8DAR - chains B and G of the 8 polymer chains in the assembly; structure by electron microscopy, 3.00 A resolution.

== Chain B ==
Name: Cell division control protein 48
Organism: Saccharomyces cerevisiae
Notes: EC 3.6.4.6
UniProtKB: P25694 (CDC48_YEAST); residues 1-835 here = UniProt positions 1-835
Sequence (838 residues; numbered -2 to 835; the number before each row is that of its first residue; numbers below 1 keep their minus sign (Gly-2 is residue -2)):
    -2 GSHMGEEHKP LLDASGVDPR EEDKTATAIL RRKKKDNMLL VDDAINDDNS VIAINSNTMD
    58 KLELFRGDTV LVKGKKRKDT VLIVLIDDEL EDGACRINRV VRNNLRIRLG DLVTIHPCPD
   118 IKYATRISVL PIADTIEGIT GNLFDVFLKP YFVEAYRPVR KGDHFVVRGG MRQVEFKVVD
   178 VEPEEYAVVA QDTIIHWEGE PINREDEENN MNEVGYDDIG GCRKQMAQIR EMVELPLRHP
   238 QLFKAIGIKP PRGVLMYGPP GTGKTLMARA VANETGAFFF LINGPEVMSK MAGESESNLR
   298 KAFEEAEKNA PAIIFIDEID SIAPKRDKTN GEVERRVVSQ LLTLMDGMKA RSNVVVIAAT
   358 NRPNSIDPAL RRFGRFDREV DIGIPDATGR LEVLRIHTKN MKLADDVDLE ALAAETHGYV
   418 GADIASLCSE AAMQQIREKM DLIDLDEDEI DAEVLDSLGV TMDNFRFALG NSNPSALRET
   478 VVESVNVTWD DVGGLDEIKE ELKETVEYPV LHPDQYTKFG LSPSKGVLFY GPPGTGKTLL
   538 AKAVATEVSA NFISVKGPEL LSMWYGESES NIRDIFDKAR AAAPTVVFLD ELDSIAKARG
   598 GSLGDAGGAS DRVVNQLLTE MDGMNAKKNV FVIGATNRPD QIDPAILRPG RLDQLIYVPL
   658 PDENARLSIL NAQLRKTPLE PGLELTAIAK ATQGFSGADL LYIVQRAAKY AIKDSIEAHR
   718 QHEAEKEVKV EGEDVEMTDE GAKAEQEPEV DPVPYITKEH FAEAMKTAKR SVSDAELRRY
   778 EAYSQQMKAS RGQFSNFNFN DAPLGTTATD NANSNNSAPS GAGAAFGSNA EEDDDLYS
Not modelled in the structure: -2 to 20, 30-70, 76-206, 595-607, 720-748, 790-835
Construct notes: expression tag (-2 to 0)
Residues lining bound ligands:
  - ADP (adenosine-5'-diphosphate): Asp488, Val489, Gly490, Pro529, Pro530, Gly531, Thr532, Gly533, Lys534, Thr535, Leu536, Ile666, Gln670, Gly694, Leu698
  - ATP (adenosine-5'-triphosphate): Asp215, Ile216, Gly217, Pro257, Gly258, Thr259, Gly260, Lys261, Thr262, Leu263, Asp314, Glu315, Val390, His394, Gly418, Ala419
UniProt features mapped onto this chain:
  - binding site (ATP): Pro257 to Leu263, Asn358, His394, Gly531 to Leu536
  - modified residue: Ser472 (Phosphoserine), Ser519 (Phosphoserine), Thr735 (Phosphothreonine), Ser770 (Phosphoserine)
  - cross-link (Glycyl lysine isopeptide (Lys-Gly)): Lys305 (interchain with G-Cter in ubiquitin), Lys322 (interchain with G-Cter in ubiquitin), Lys346 (interchain with G-Cter in ubiquitin), Lys522 (interchain with G-Cter in ubiquitin), Lys539 (interchain with G-Cter in ubiquitin), Lys594 (interchain with G-Cter in ubiquitin), Lys673 (interchain with G-Cter in ubiquitin)
  - mutagenesis: Lys261 (K261A: Moderate reduction in growth rate; K261T: Probable loss of ATP binding. Complete loss of catalytic activity), Glu315 (E315A: Moderate reduction in growth rate; E315D: Severe loss of catalytic activity without affecting cooperativity between the 2 ATP-binding regions. Slight reduction in growth rate ...), Asn358 (N358A: Slight reduction in growth rate. Restores cell growth; when associated with Q-315), Arg369 (R369A: No effect on growth rate. Restores cell growth; when associated with Q-315), Pro471 (P471A/S: Restores cell growth; when associated with Q-315), Arg475 (R475H: Restores cell growth; when associated with Q-315), Lys534 (K534A/T: Severe loss of catalytic activity. Lethal), Glu588 (E588D: Moderate reduction in growth rate; E588Q: Lethal), Arg645 (R645A: Lethal)

== Chain G ==
Name: Nuclear protein localization protein 4
Organism: Saccharomyces cerevisiae
UniProtKB: P33755 (NPL4_YEAST); residues 1-580 here = UniProt positions 1-580
Sequence (583 residues; each row starts with the number of its first residue; numbers below 1 keep their minus sign (Gly-2 is residue -2)):
    -2 GSHMLIRFRS KNGTHRVSCQ ENDLFGTVIE KLVGNLDPNA DVDTFTVCEK PGQGIHAVSE
    58 LADRTVMDLG LKHGDMLILN YSDKPANEKD GVNVEIGSVG IDSKGIRQHR YGPLRIKELA
   118 VDEELEKEDG LIPRQKSKLC KHGDRGMCEY CSPLPPWDKE YHEKNKIKHI SFHSYLKKLN
   178 ENANKKENGS SYISPLSEPD FRINKRCHNG HEPWPRGICS KCQPSAITLQ QQEFRMVDHV
   238 EFQKSEIINE FIQAWRYTGM QRFGYMYGSY SKYDNTPLGI KAVVEAIYEP PQHDEQDGLT
   298 MDVEQVKNEM LQIDRQAQEM GLSRIGLIFT DLSDAGAGDG SVFCKRHKDS FFLSSLEVIM
   358 AARHQTRHPN VSKYSEQGFF SSKFVTCVIS GNLEGEIDIS SYQVSTEAEA LVTADMISGS
   418 TFPSMAYIND TTDERYVPEI FYMKSNEYGI TVKENAKPAF PVDYLLVTLT HGFPNTDTET
   478 NSKFVSSTGF PWSNRQAMGQ SQDYQELKKY LFNVASSGDF NLLHEKISNF HLLLYINSLQ
   538 ILSPDEWKLL IESAVKNEWE ESLLKLVSSA GWQTLVMILQ ESG
Not modelled in the structure: -2 to 106
Construct notes: expression tag (-2 to 0)
Ion coordination: Zn2+ site 1: Cys137, His139, Cys145, Cys148; Zn2+ site 2: Cys204, His208, Cys216, Cys219
UniProt features mapped onto this chain:
  - mutagenesis: Gly323 (G323S: In npl4-1; nuclear-targeted proteins accumulate in the cytoplasm)
What the authors report for this chain:
  - conformationally variable residues (loop rearrangement): Ile437 to Glu451

== Interface between chain B and chain G ==
Pairs across the interface (35; chain B residue first):
  Arg74(B) - Arg213(G)
  Asn207(B) - His205(G)
  Met208(B) - Asn206(G)
  Met208(B) - Gly207(G)
  Asn209(B) - Gly207(G)
  Arg266(B) - Asn206(G)  hydrogen bond (side chain-backbone)
  Arg266(B) - Gly207(G)  hydrogen bond (side chain-backbone)
  Asn270(B) - Gly207(G)
  Gly273(B) - Arg213(G)  hydrogen bond (backbone-side chain)
  Phe275(B) - Gly214(G)
  Phe275(B) - Ile215(G)  hydrophobic
  Phe276(B) - Gly214(G)
  Phe276(B) - Ile215(G)
  Phe277(B) - Ile215(G)
  Phe277(B) - Gln220(G)
  Leu278(B) - Ile215(G)  hydrogen bond (backbone-backbone)
  Leu278(B) - Cys216(G)
  Leu278(B) - Ser217(G)  hydrogen bond (backbone-backbone)
  Asn280(B) - Ser217(G)
  Glu283(B) - Ser217(G)  hydrogen bond
  Glu283(B) - Lys218(G)
  Ala289(B) - Lys450(G)
  Glu291(B) - Ser222(G)  hydrogen bond
  Glu291(B) - Ala223(G)
  Ser294(B) - Glu436(G)  hydrogen bond
  Asn295(B) - Gln220(G)
  Arg297(B) - Glu436(G)  salt bridge
  Lys298(B) - Gln220(G)
  Lys298(B) - Tyr433(G)
  Lys298(B) - Val434(G)  hydrogen bond (side chain-backbone)
  Lys298(B) - Glu436(G)
  Glu302(B) - Thr428(G)
  Glu302(B) - Tyr433(G)
  Lys305(B) - Thr428(G)  hydrogen bond (side chain-backbone)
  Asn306(B) - Pro212(G)
Interface residues without a listed pair, chain B (27 interface residues in all): Ala274, Ile279, Lys287, Gly290, Ala299
Interface residues without a listed pair, chain G (23 interface residues in all): His208, Glu209, Trp211, Pro435, Phe438

== In short ==
Chain B and chain G form an interface of 27 and 23 residues respectively; the contacts include 10 hydrogen
bonds and 1 salt bridge. Among the polar pairs are Arg297(B)-Glu436(G), Arg266(B)-Asn206(G) and
Arg266(B)-Gly207(G). Chain B binds ATP and ADP. The paper reports conformational variability at Ile437(G).
Here chain B is Cell division control protein 48 and chain G is Nuclear protein localization protein 4, both
from Saccharomyces cerevisiae. Entry 8DAR (Saccharomyces cerevisiae Ufd1/Npl4/Cdc48 complex unbound but in the
presence of SUMO-ubiquitin(K48polyUb)-mEOS and ATP) was determined by electron microscopy.
